7MF3 - chains A and G of the 8 polymer chains in the assembly; structure by electron microscopy, 3.40 A resolution.

== Chain A (and G) ==
Molecule: Myosin-11
Source organism: Gallus gallus
Notes: chain G of this document is another copy of the same molecule, construct and numbering; everything in this record applies to it too
UniProt: P10587 (MYH11_CHICK); residues 2-1979 here = UniProt positions 2-1979
Amino-acid sequence (1978 residues; numbered 2 to 1979; the number before each row is that of its first residue):
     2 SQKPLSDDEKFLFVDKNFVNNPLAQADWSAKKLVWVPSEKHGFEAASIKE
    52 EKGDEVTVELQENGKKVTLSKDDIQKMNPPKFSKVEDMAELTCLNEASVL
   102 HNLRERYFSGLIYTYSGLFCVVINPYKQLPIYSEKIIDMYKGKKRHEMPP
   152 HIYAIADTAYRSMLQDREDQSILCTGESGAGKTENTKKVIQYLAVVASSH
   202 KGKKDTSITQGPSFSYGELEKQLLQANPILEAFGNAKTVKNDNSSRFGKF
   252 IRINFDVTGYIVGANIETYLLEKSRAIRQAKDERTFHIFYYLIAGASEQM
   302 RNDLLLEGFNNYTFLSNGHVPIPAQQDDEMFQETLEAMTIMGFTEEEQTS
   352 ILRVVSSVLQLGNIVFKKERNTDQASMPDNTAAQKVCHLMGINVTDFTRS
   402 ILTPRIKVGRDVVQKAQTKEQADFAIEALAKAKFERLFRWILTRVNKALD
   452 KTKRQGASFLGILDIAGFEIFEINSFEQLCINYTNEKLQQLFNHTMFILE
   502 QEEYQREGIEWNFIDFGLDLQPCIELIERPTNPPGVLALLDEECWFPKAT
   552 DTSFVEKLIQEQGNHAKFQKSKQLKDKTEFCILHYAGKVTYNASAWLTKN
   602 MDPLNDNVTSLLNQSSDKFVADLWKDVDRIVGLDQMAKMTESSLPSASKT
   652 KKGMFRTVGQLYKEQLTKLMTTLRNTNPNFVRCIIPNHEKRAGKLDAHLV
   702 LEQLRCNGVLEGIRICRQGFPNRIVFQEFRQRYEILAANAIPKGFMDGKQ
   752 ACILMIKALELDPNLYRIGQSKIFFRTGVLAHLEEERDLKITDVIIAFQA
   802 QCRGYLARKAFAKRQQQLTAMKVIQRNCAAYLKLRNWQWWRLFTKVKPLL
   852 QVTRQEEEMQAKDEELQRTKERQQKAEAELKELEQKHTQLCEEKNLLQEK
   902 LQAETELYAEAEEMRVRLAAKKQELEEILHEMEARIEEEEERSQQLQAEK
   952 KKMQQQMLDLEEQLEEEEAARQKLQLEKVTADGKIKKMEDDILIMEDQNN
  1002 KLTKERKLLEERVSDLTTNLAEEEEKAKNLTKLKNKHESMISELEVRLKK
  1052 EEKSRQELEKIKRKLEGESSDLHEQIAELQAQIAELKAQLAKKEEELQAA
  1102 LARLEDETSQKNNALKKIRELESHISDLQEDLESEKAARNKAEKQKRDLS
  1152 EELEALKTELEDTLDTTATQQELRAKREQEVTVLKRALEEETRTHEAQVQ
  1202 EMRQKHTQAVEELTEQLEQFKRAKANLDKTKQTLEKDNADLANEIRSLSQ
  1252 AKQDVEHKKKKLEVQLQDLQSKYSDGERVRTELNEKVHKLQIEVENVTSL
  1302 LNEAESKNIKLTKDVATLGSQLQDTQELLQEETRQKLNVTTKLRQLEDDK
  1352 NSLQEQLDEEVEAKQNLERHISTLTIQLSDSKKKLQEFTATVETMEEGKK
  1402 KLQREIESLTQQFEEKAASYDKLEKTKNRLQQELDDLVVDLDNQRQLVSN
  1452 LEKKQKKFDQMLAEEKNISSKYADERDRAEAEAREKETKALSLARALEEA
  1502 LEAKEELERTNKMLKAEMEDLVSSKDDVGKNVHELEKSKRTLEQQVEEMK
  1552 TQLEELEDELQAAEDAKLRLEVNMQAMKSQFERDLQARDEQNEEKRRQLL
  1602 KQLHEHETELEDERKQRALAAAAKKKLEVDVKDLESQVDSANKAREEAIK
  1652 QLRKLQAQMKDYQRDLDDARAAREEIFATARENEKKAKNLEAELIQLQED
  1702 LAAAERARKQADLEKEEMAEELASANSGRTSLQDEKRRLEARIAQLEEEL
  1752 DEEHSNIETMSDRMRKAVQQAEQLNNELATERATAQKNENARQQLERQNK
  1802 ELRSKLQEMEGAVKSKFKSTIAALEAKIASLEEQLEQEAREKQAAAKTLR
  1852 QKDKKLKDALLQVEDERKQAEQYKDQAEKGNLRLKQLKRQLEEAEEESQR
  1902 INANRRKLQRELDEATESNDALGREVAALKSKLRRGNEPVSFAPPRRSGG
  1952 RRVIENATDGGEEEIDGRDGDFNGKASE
Disordered / not traced: 2-28, 201-217, 637-650, 950-1979 (chain G: 2-1411, 1624-1979)
Metal / ion sites: Mg2+: Thr184, Ser246 (together with ADP)
Small-molecule neighbours: ADP (adenosine-5'-diphosphate): Asn125, Pro126, Tyr127, Lys128, Gln129, Tyr133, Glu178, Gly180, Ala181, Gly182, Lys183, Thr184, Glu185, Asn242, Asn244, Ser246
UniProt features mapped onto this chain:
  - region (Actin-binding): Leu667 to His689, Arg768 to Ala782
  - binding site (ATP): Gly177 to Thr184
  - modified residue: Ser2 (Blocked amino end (Ser)), Lys128 (N6,N6,N6-trimethyllysine)
What the authors report for this chain:
  - conformationally variable residues (side-chain flip): Arg247
  - binding site for phosphate ion: Ser179, Ser245

== Chain A / chain G interface ==
Residue-residue contacts (18; chain A residue first):
  Asp55(A) with Tyr1421(G)
  Lys72(A) with Lys1428(G)
  Asp73(A) with Tyr1421(G), hydrogen bond; Glu1425(G); Lys1428(G), hydrogen bond (backbone-side chain)
  Thr93(A) with Glu1434(G); Leu1438(G)
  Leu95(A) with Glu1434(G)
  Phe517(A) with Arg1430(G)
  Arg715(A) with Arg1430(G)
  Arg718(A) with Glu1434(G), salt bridge; Asp1437(G)
  Gln719(A) with Asp1437(G)
  Glu761(A) with Lys1454(G), salt bridge
  Asp763(A) with Asn1444(G); Gln1447(G)
  Asn765(A) with Asn1444(G), hydrogen bond
  Leu766(A) with Asn1444(G)
Interface residues without a listed pair, chain A (18 interface residues in all): Ser71, Asp74, Gln76, Cys94, Glu712
Interface residues without a listed pair, chain G (12 interface residues in all): Leu1431, Asp1441

== In short ==
18 residues of chain A and 12 residues of chain G are in contact, with 3 hydrogen bonds and 2 salt bridges.
Polar contacts include Arg718(A)-Glu1434(G), Glu761(A)-Lys1454(G) and Asp73(A)-Tyr1421(G). Chain A binds ADP.
From the paper: a binding site for phosphate ion at Ser179(A) and Ser245(A); conformational variability at
Arg247(A).
Both chains are Myosin-11 (Gallus gallus). Entry 7MF3 (Structure of the autoinhibited state of smooth muscle
myosin-2) was determined by electron microscopy.
